7NJQ - chains C and D of the 20 polymer chains in the assembly; structure by electron microscopy, 2.67 A resolution.

== Chain C ==
Molecule: ATP synthase subunit alpha
From: Mycolicibacterium smegmatis (strain ATCC 700084 / mc(2)155)
Notes: EC 7.1.2.2
Reference sequence: A0R202 (ATPA_MYCS2); residues 1-548 here = UniProt positions 1-548
Chain sequence (548 residues; each row starts with the number of its first residue):
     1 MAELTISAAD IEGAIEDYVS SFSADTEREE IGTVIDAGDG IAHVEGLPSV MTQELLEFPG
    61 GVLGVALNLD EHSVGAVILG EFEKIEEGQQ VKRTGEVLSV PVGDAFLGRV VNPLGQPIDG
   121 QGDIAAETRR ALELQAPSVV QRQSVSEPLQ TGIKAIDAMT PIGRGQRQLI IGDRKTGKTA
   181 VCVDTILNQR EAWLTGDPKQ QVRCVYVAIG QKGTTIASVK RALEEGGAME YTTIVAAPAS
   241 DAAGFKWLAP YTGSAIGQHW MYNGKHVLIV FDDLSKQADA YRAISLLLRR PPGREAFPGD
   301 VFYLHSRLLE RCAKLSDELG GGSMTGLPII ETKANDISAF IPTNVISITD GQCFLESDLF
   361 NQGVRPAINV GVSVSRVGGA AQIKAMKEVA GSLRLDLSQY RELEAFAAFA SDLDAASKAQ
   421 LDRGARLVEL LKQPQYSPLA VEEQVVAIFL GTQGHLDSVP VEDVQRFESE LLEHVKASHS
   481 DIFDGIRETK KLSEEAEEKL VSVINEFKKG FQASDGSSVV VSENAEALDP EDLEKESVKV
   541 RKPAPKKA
Disordered / not traced: 1-5, 22-29, 515-525, 546-548
Bound ions: Mg2+: Thr179 (together with ATP)
Residues lining bound ligands:
  - ADP (adenosine-5'-diphosphate): Val374, Ser375, Arg376
  - ATP (adenosine-5'-triphosphate): Asp173, Arg174, Lys175, Thr176, Gly177, Lys178, Thr179, Ala180, Phe360, Arg365, Pro366, Gln433, Pro434, Gln435
Swiss-Prot annotation at these positions:
  - binding site (ATP): Gly172 to Thr179
  - site: Ser373 (Required for activity)

== Chain D ==
Molecule: ATP synthase subunit beta
From: Mycolicibacterium smegmatis (strain ATCC 700084 / mc(2)155)
Notes: EC 7.1.2.2
Reference sequence: A0R200 (ATPB_MYCS2); residues 1-475 here = UniProt positions 1-475
Chain sequence (475 residues; numbered 1 to 475; the number before each row is that of its first residue):
     1 MTATAEKTAG RVVRITGPVV DVEFPRGSVP ELFNALHAEI TFGALAKTLT LEVAQHLGDS
    61 LVRCISMQPT DGLVRGVEVT DTGASISVPV GDGVKGHVFN ALGDCLDDPG YGKDFEHWSI
   121 HRKPPAFSDL EPRTEMLETG LKVVDLLTPY VRGGKIALFG GAGVGKTVLI QEMINRIARN
   181 FGGTSVFAGV GERTREGNDL WVELADANVL KDTALVFGQM DEPPGTRMRV ALSALTMAEF
   241 FRDEQGQDVL LFIDNIFRFT QAGSEVSTLL GRMPSAVGYQ PTLADEMGEL QERITSTRGR
   301 SITSMQAVYV PADDYTDPAP ATTFAHLDAT TELSRAVFSK GIFPAVDPLA SSSTILDPAI
   361 VGDEHYRVAQ EVIRILQRYK DLQDIIAILG IDELSEEDKQ LVNRARRIER FLSQNMMAAE
   421 QFTGQPGSTV PLKETIEAFD KLTKGEFDHL PEQAFFLIGG LDDLAKKAES LGAKL
Disordered / not traced: 1-7, 475
Bound ions: Mg2+: Thr167 (together with ADP)
Residues lining bound ligands: ADP (adenosine-5'-diphosphate): Gly161, Ala162, Gly163, Val164, Gly165, Lys166, Thr167, Val168, Glu196, Phe338, Phe343, Met416, Ala419, Phe422, Thr423

== How chain C and chain D interact ==
Residue-residue contacts (114):
  Gly46(C) - Arg75(D)
  Leu47(C) - Arg75(D)  hydrogen bond (backbone-side chain)
  Pro48(C) - Val74(D)
  Pro48(C) - Arg75(D)
  Ser49(C) - Val74(D)
  Val50(C) - Val74(D)
  Val50(C) - Arg75(D)
  Met51(C) - Phe42(D)  hydrophobic
  Met51(C) - Gly72(D)
  Met51(C) - Leu73(D)
  Met51(C) - Val74(D)  hydrophobic
  Thr52(C) - Ile15(D)
  Thr52(C) - Thr70(D)
  Thr52(C) - Gly72(D)  hydrogen bond (backbone-backbone)
  Thr52(C) - Leu73(D)  hydrogen bond (side chain-backbone)
  Gln53(C) - Asp71(D)
  Leu67(C) - Ile15(D)
  Asn68(C) - Thr16(D)
  Leu69(C) - Arg14(D)
  Leu69(C) - Ile15(D)  hydrogen bond (backbone-backbone)
  Leu69(C) - Arg75(D)
  Asp70(C) - Val13(D)
  Asp70(C) - Arg14(D)
  Asp70(C) - Arg75(D)  hydrogen bond (backbone-side chain)
  Glu71(C) - Val13(D)
  Glu71(C) - Arg14(D)  salt bridge
  Ser73(C) - Arg75(D)  hydrogen bond (backbone-side chain)
  Val74(C) - Arg75(D)
  Gly95(C) - Phe42(D)
  Glu96(C) - Phe42(D)
  Val97(C) - Phe42(D)
  Glu133(C) - Leu45(D)
  Glu133(C) - Asp71(D)
  Ala136(C) - Asp221(D)
  Pro137(C) - Thr194(D)
  Ser138(C) - Thr194(D)
  Val139(C) - Thr194(D)
  Val139(C) - Asn198(D)  hydrogen bond (backbone-side chain)
  Val139(C) - Gln219(D)
  Val140(C) - Leu106(D)
  Val140(C) - Asp107(D)
  Val140(C) - Trp201(D)  hydrophobic
  Arg142(C) - Thr194(D)
  Arg142(C) - Asn198(D)
  Gln143(C) - Asn198(D)
  Ser144(C) - Asn198(D)
  Ser144(C) - Asp199(D)
  Arg167(C) - Arg193(D)
  Arg290(C) - Thr16(D)
  Arg290(C) - Gly17(D)
  Pro291(C) - Thr268(D)
  Arg294(C) - Val277(D)
  Gly299(C) - Glu265(D)
  Phe302(C) - Met220(D)  hydrophobic
  Phe302(C) - Arg227(D)
  Phe302(C) - Arg258(D)
  Phe302(C) - Gln261(D)
  Phe302(C) - Glu265(D)
  Tyr303(C) - Asp221(D)
  Tyr303(C) - Glu222(D)
  Tyr303(C) - Arg227(D)
  Tyr303(C) - Glu265(D)
  Ser306(C) - Met220(D)  hydrogen bond (side chain-backbone)
  Glu310(C) - Arg193(D)
  Glu310(C) - Thr194(D)  hydrogen bond
  Glu310(C) - Met220(D)
  Glu310(C) - Asp221(D)
  Ser338(C) - Ala312(D)  hydrogen bond (side chain-backbone)
  Thr343(C) - Tyr309(D)
  Thr343(C) - Ala312(D)
  Ile346(C) - Ala162(D)  hydrophobic
  Ile346(C) - Arg193(D)
  Ser347(C) - Arg193(D)  hydrogen bond (backbone-side chain)
  Ser347(C) - Met220(D)
  Ser347(C) - Arg258(D)  hydrogen bond
  Ile348(C) - Arg193(D)  hydrogen bond (backbone-side chain)
  Ile348(C) - Met220(D)  hydrophobic
  Thr349(C) - Arg193(D)  hydrogen bond (backbone-side chain)
  Asp350(C) - Arg193(D)  salt bridge
  Asp350(C) - Arg195(D)  salt bridge
  Gly371(C) - Phe338(D)
  Gly371(C) - Ser339(D)
  Arg376(C) - Gly163(D)
  Arg376(C) - Arg193(D)
  Arg376(C) - Arg195(D)
  Arg376(C) - Phe422(D)
  Gly378(C) - Gln421(D)
  Gly379(C) - Gln421(D)  hydrogen bond (backbone-backbone)
  Gly391(C) - Phe422(D)
  Gly391(C) - Thr423(D)
  Arg394(C) - Phe338(D)
  Arg394(C) - Phe343(D)
  Leu395(C) - Phe343(D)  hydrophobic
  Leu395(C) - Thr423(D)
  Leu395(C) - Leu457(D)  hydrophobic
  Ser398(C) - Ser339(D)
  Ser398(C) - Lys340(D)
  Ser398(C) - Gly341(D)
  Gln399(C) - Lys340(D)  hydrogen bond (side chain-backbone)
  Gln399(C) - Arg410(D)
  Gln399(C) - Gln453(D)  hydrogen bond
  Gln399(C) - Phe456(D)
  Glu402(C) - Lys340(D)
  Glu402(C) - Arg406(D)  salt bridge
  Glu402(C) - Arg410(D)  salt bridge
  Leu403(C) - Arg406(D)
  Leu403(C) - Glu452(D)
  Phe406(C) - Ile386(D)  hydrophobic
  Phe406(C) - Arg406(D)
  Phe409(C) - Ala387(D)
  Phe409(C) - Ile388(D)
  Ser411(C) - Asp392(D)  hydrogen bond
  Ala416(C) - Gln453(D)
  Gln420(C) - Gln453(D)  hydrogen bond
Interface residues without a listed pair, chain C (70 interface residues in all): Leu134, Val145, Asp300, Arg307, Asn344, Val372, Val374, Ser375, Val377, Ala410, Ser417
Interface residues without a listed pair, chain D (66 interface residues in all): Ala44, Pro69, Gly197, Phe217, Pro223, Gly278, Arg335, Ile342, Tyr379, Gly390, Ile391, Val402, Pro451

== Summary ==
70 residues of chain C face 66 of chain D across their interface; the contacts include 19 hydrogen bonds and 5
salt bridges. Among the polar pairs are Glu71(C)-Arg14(D), Asp350(C)-Arg193(D) and Asp350(C)-Arg195(D). ADP is
bound between chain C and chain D. Chain C binds ATP.
Chain C is ATP synthase subunit alpha and chain D is ATP synthase subunit beta, both from Mycolicibacterium
smegmatis (strain ATCC 700084 / mc(2)155); the structure, Mycobacterium smegmatis ATP synthase state 3a, was
determined by electron microscopy together with 7NJK, 7NJL, 7NJM, 7NJN, 7NJO, 7NJP and 20 further entries from
the same study.
